Entry 5YDF (X-ray diffraction, 1.40 A resolution); this record covers chain A.

[Chain A]
Name: Parafibromin
From: Homo sapiens
Reference sequence: Q6P1J9 (CDC73_HUMAN); residues 1-100 here = UniProt positions 1-100
Amino-acid sequence (101 residues; row label = number of the first residue in the row; numbering starts at 0):
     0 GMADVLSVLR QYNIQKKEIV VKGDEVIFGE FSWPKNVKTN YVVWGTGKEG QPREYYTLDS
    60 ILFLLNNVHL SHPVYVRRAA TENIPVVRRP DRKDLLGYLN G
Unresolved in the structure: 0-2
Differences from the reference sequence: expression tag (0)
From the paper describing this entry:
  - disease-associated variants - K34Q (Tm change 10 degC), I60N, L64P, R91P: decreased stability
  - disease-associated variants - K34Q: unchanged expression
  - mutagenesis - K34Q (Tm change 10 degC): decreased stability
  - mutagenesis - K34Q: unchanged expression
  - disease-associated variants - I60N, L64P, R91P: abolished expression

[Overview]
The paper reports that K34Q, I60N and L64P, among others, reduce stability; I60N, L64P and R91P abolish
expression.
Chain A is Parafibromin (Homo sapiens); the structure, Crystal structure of a disease-related gene,
hCDC73(1-100), was determined by X-ray diffraction (same publication as 5YDE).
